Entry 8EXO (X-ray diffraction, 2.46 A resolution); this record covers chain A.

[Chain A]
Protein: Phosphatidylinositol 4,5-bisphosphate 3-kinase catalytic subunit alpha isoform
Source organism: Homo sapiens
Notes: EC 2.7.1.137, 2.7.1.153, 2.7.11.1
Reference sequence: P42336 (PK3CA_HUMAN); the construct has insertions or renumbered stretches relative to UniProt, so the offset changes along the chain: 0-98 = UniProt 7-105; 106-1052 = UniProt 106-1052
Amino-acid sequence (1080 residues; row label = number of the first residue in the row; numbers below 1 keep their minus sign (Met-27 is residue -27)):
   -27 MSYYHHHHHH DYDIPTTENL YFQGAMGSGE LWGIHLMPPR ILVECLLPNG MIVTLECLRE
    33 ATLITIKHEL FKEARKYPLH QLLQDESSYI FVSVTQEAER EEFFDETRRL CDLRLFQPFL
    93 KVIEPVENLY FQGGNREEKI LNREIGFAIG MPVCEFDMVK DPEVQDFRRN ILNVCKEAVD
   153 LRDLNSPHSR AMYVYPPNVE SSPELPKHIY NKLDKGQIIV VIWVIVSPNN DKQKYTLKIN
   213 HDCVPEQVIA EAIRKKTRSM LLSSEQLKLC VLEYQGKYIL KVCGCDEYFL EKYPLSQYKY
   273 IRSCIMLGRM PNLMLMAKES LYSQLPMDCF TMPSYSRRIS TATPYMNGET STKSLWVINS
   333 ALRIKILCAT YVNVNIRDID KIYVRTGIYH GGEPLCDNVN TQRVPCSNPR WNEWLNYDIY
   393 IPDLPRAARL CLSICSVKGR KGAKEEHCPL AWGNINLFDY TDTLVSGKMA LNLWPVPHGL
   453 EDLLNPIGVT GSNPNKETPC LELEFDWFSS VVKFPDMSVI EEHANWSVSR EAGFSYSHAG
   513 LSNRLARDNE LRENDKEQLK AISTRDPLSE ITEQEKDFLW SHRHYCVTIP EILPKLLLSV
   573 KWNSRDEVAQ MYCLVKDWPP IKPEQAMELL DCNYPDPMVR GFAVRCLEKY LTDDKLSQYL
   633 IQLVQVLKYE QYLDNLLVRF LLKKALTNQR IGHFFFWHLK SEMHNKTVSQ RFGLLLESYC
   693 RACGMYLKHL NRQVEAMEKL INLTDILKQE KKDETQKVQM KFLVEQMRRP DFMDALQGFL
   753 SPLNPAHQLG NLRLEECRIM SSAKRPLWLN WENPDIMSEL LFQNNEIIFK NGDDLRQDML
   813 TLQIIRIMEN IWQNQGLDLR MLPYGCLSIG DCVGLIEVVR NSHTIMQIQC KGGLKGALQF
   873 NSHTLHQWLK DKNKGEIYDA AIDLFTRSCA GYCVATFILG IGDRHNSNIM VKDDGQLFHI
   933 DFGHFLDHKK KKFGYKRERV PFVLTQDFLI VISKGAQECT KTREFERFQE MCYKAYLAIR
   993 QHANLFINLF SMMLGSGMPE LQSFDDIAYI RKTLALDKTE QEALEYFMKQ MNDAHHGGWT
Unresolved in the structure: -27 to 106, 233-245, 311-321, 349-350, 410-416, 864-871, 945-948, 1052
Sequence notes: initiating methionine (-27); expression tag (-26 to -1); insertion (99-105)
Swiss-Prot annotation at these positions:
  - region: Ile771 to Arg777 (G-loop), Gly912 to Asn920 (Catalytic loop), His931 to Thr957 (Activation loop)
  - site: Lys776 (Implicated in the recognition of ATP as well as PIP2. Also crucial for autophosphorylation of the p85alpha subunit)
Ligand contacts: X3W (1-{(4S,11aM)-2-[(4R)-2-oxo-4-(propan-2-yl)-1,3-oxazolidin-3-yl]-5,6-dihydroimidazo[1,2-d][1,4]benzoxazepin-9-yl}-L-prolinamide): Arg770, Met772, Ser774, Pro778, Trp780, Ile800, Lys802, Tyr836, Ile848, Glu849, Val850, Val851, Asn853, Ser854, His855, Gln859, Met922, Phe930, Ile932, Asp933

[Summary]
Ligands of chain A: compound X3W.
Chain A is Phosphatidylinositol 4,5-bisphosphate 3-kinase catalytic subunit alpha isoform (Homo sapiens); the
structure, Crystal structure of PI3K-alpha in complex with compound 19, was determined by X-ray diffraction,
deposited together with 8EXL, 8EXU and 8EXV.
